8K9G - chains A and E of the 8 polymer chains in the assembly; structure by electron microscopy, 3.49 A resolution.

== Chain A (and E) ==
Protein: Piwi domain-containing protein
Source organism: Thermoflavifilum thermophilum
Notes: chain E of this document is another copy of the same molecule, construct and numbering; everything in this record applies to it too
UniProtKB: A0A1I7NFD7 (A0A1I7NFD7_9BACT); residues 1-507 here = UniProt positions 1-507
Amino-acid sequence (507 residues; row label = number of the first residue in the row):
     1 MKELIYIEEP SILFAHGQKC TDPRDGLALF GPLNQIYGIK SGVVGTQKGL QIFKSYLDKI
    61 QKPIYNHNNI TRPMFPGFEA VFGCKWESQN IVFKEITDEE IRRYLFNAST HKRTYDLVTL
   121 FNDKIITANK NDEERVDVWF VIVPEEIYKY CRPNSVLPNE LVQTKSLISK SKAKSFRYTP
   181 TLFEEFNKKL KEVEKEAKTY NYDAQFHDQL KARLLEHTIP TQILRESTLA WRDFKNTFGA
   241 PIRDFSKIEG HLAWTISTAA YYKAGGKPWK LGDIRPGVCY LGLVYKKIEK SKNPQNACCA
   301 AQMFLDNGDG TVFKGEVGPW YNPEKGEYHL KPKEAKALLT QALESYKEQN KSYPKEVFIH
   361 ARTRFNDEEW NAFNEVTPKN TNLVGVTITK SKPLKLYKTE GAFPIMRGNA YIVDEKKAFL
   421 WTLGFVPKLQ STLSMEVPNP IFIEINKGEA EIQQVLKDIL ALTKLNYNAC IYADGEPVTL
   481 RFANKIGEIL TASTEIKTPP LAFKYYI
Not modelled in the structure: 152-203 (chain E: 153-203)

== How chain A and chain E interact ==
Pairs across the interface - 53 pairs, chain A then chain E:
  Gln35(A) with Lys40(E), hydrogen bond (backbone-side chain)
  Ile36(A) with Lys40(E)
  Tyr37(A) with Tyr37(E); Gly38(E); Ile39(E); Lys85(E); Glu87(E), hydrogen bond; Asn90(E), hydrogen bond
  Gly38(A) with Tyr37(E)
  Ile39(A) with Tyr37(E)
  Lys40(A) with Asn34(E)
  Glu87(A) with Tyr37(E), hydrogen bond
  Asn90(A) with Asn34(E); Tyr37(E), hydrogen bond
  Asn129(A) with Thr218(E); Tyr505(E), hydrogen bond (backbone-side chain)
  Lys130(A) with Thr498(E), hydrogen bond (side chain-backbone); Pro500(E); Leu501(E), hydrogen bond (backbone-backbone); Ala502(E), hydrogen bond (backbone-backbone)
  Asn131(A) with Gln349(E), hydrogen bond; Leu501(E); Ala502(E)
  Asp132(A) with Ala502(E)
  Glu133(A) with Tyr262(E), hydrogen bond; Gly265(E); Asp309(E); Lys504(E), hydrogen bond (backbone-side chain)
  Glu134(A) with Asn34(E), hydrogen bond; Gly265(E); Lys267(E), salt bridge
  Arg135(A) with Gly38(E), hydrogen bond (side chain-backbone); Asp137(E), salt bridge; Ala264(E)
  Asp137(A) with Arg135(E), salt bridge
  Thr218(A) with Lys130(E)
  Tyr262(A) with Glu133(E), hydrogen bond
  Ala264(A) with Arg135(E)
  Gly265(A) with Glu133(E); Glu134(E); Arg135(E)
  Gly266(A) with Glu133(E)
  Gly308(A) with Glu133(E)
  Asp309(A) with Glu133(E)
  Gln349(A) with Asn131(E)
  Pro500(A) with Lys130(E)
  Leu501(A) with Lys130(E), hydrogen bond (backbone-backbone); Asn131(E)
  Ala502(A) with Lys130(E), hydrogen bond (backbone-backbone); Asn131(E)
  Lys504(A) with Asp132(E), hydrogen bond (side chain-backbone); Glu133(E), hydrogen bond (side chain-backbone)
  Tyr505(A) with Asn129(E)
Interface residues without a listed pair, chain A (35 interface residues in all): Asn34, Lys85, Glu95, His217, Lys267, Thr311
Interface residues without a listed pair, chain E (35 interface residues in all): Ile36, Gln89, Glu216, His217, Gly308, Lys351

== Summary ==
The chain A/chain E interface involves 35 residues from each chain; the contacts include 19 hydrogen bonds and
3 salt bridges. Polar contacts include Glu134(A)-Lys267(E), Arg135(A)-Asp137(E) and Gln35(A)-Lys40(E).
Both chains are Piwi domain-containing protein (Thermoflavifilum thermophilum). Entry 8K9G (Cryo-EM structure
of Crt-SPARTA-gRNA-tDNA dimer (conformation-1)) was determined by electron microscopy together with 8IT1,
8ISY, 8ISZ and 8IT0 from the same study.
